8SZF - chains A and B; structure by electron microscopy, 2.80 A resolution.

# Chain A
Protein: Extracellular calcium-sensing receptor
Organism: Homo sapiens
UniProtKB: P41180 (CASR_HUMAN); residue numbers follow UniProt; this construct covers 19-894
Sequence (1101 residues; numbered 9 to 1109; the number before each row is that of its first residue):
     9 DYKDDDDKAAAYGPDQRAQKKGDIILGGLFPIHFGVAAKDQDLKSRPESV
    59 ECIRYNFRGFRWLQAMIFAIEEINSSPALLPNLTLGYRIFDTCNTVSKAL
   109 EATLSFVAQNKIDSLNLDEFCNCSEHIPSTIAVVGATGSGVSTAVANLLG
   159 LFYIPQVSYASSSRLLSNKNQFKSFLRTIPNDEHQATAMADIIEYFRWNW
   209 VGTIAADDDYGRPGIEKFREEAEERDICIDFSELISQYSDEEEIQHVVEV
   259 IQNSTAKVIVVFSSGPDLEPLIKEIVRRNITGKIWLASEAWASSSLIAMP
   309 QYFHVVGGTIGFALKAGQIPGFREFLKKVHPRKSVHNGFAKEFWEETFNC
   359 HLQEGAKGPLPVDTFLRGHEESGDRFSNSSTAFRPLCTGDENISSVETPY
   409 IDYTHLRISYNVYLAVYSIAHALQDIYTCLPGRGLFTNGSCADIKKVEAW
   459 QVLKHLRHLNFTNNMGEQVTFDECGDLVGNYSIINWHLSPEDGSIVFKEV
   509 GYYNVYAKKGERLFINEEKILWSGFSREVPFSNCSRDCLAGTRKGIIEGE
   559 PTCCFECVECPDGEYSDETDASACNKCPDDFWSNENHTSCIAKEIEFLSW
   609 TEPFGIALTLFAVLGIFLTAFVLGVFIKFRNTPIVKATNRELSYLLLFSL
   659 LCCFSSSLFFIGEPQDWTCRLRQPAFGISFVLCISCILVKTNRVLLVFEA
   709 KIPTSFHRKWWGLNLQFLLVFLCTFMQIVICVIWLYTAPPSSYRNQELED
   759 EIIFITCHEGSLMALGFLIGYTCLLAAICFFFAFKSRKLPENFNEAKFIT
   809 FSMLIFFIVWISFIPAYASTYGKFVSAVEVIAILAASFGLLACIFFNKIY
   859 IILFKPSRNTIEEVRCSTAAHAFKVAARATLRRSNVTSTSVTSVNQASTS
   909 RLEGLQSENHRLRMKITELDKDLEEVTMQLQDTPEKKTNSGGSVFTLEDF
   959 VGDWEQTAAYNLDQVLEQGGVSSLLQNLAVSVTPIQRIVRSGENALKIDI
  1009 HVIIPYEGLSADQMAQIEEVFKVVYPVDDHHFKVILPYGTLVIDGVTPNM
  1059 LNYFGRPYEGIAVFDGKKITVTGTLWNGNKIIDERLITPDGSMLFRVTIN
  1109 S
Disordered / not traced: 9-19, 124-133, 363-390, 704-721, 875-1109
Differences from the reference sequence: expression tag (9-18, 895-1109)
Disulfides: Cys60-Cys101, Cys236-Cys561, Cys358-Cys395, Cys437-Cys449, Cys542-Cys562, Cys546-Cys565, Cys568-Cys582, Cys585-Cys598, Cys677-Cys765
Covalent attachments: N-acetylglucosamine (NAG) linked to Asn261, Asn468, Asn488, Asn541
Bound ions: Ca2+ site 1: Ser84, Leu87, Leu88; Ca2+ site 2: Asp234 (shared with Gly557(B) of chain B); Ca2+ site 3 near Gly557 (its only coordinating residue here)
Small-molecule neighbours:
  - tryptophan (TRP): Arg66, Trp70, Thr145, Gly146, Ser147, Ala168, Ser169, Ser170, Tyr218, Glu297, Ala298, Ile416
  - YP4 (N-[(1R)-1-(naphthalen-1-yl)ethyl]-3-[3-(trifluoromethyl)phenyl]propan-1-amine): Phe668, Gln681, Phe684, Gly685, Leu776, Ile777, Thr780, Phe814, Trp818, Ile822, Tyr825, Glu837, Ile841
UniProt features mapped onto this chain:
  - region: Phe637 to Arg648 (Intracellular loop 1 (ICL1)), Thr699 to Asn722 (Intracellular loop 2 (ICL2)), Phe790 to Lys805 (Intracellular loop 3 (ICL3)), Arg890 to Val894 (Arginine-rich retention motif)
  - binding site (phosphate): Arg66 to Trp70, Arg415 to Ser417
  - binding site (Ca(2+)): Ile81, Ser84, Leu87, Leu88, Thr100, Thr145, Ser170, Pro188, Asp190, Glu231, Asp234, Glu297, Tyr489, Gly557
  - binding site (L-tryptophan): Ser147, Ala168, Ser170, Glu297
  - binding site (spermine): Asp238, Ser240
  - site: Cys482 (Important for ability of agonist AMG 416 to activate G-protein-coupled receptor activity)
  - modified residue: Thr888 (Phosphothreonine), Ser892 (Phosphoserine)
  - glycosylation (N-linked (GlcNAc...) asparagine): Asn90, Asn130, Asn261, Asn287, Asn386, Asn400, Asn446, Asn468, Asn488, Asn541, Asn594

# Chain B
Protein: Extracellular calcium-sensing receptor
Organism: Homo sapiens
UniProtKB: P41180 (CASR_HUMAN); residue numbers follow UniProt; this construct covers 19-894
Sequence (959 residues; numbered -13 to 945; the number before each row is that of its first residue; numbers below 1 keep their minus sign (Trp-13 is residue -13)):
   -13 WSHPQFEKGGGSGGGSGGSAWSHPQFEKGSAAAYGPDQRAQKKGDIILGG
    37 LFPIHFGVAAKDQDLKSRPESVECIRYNFRGFRWLQAMIFAIEEINSSPA
    87 LLPNLTLGYRIFDTCNTVSKALEATLSFVAQNKIDSLNLDEFCNCSEHIP
   137 STIAVVGATGSGVSTAVANLLGLFYIPQVSYASSSRLLSNKNQFKSFLRT
   187 IPNDEHQATAMADIIEYFRWNWVGTIAADDDYGRPGIEKFREEAEERDIC
   237 IDFSELISQYSDEEEIQHVVEVIQNSTAKVIVVFSSGPDLEPLIKEIVRR
   287 NITGKIWLASEAWASSSLIAMPQYFHVVGGTIGFALKAGQIPGFREFLKK
   337 VHPRKSVHNGFAKEFWEETFNCHLQEGAKGPLPVDTFLRGHEESGDRFSN
   387 SSTAFRPLCTGDENISSVETPYIDYTHLRISYNVYLAVYSIAHALQDIYT
   437 CLPGRGLFTNGSCADIKKVEAWQVLKHLRHLNFTNNMGEQVTFDECGDLV
   487 GNYSIINWHLSPEDGSIVFKEVGYYNVYAKKGERLFINEEKILWSGFSRE
   537 VPFSNCSRDCLAGTRKGIIEGEPTCCFECVECPDGEYSDETDASACNKCP
   587 DDFWSNENHTSCIAKEIEFLSWTEPFGIALTLFAVLGIFLTAFVLGVFIK
   637 FRNTPIVKATNRELSYLLLFSLLCCFSSSLFFIGEPQDWTCRLRQPAFGI
   687 SFVLCISCILVKTNRVLLVFEAKIPTSFHRKWWGLNLQFLLVFLCTFMQI
   737 VICVIWLYTAPPSSYRNQELEDEIIFITCHEGSLMALGFLIGYTCLLAAI
   787 CFFFAFKSRKLPENFNEAKFITFSMLIFFIVWISFIPAYASTYGKFVSAV
   837 EVIAILAASFGLLACIFFNKIYIILFKPSRNTIEEVRCSTAAHAFKVAAR
   887 ATLRRSNVTGSSTNNNEEEKSRLLEKENRELEKIIAEKEERVSELRHQLQ
   937 SRQQLKKTN
Disordered / not traced: -13 to 19, 124-133, 364-391, 702-719, 877-945
Differences from the reference sequence: expression tag (-13 to 18, 895-945)
Disulfides: Cys60-Cys101, Cys236-Cys561, Cys358-Cys395, Cys437-Cys449, Cys542-Cys562, Cys546-Cys565, Cys568-Cys582, Cys585-Cys598, Cys677-Cys765
Covalent attachments: N-acetylglucosamine (NAG) linked to Asn261, Asn468, Asn488, Asn541
Bound ions: Ca2+ site 1: Ser84, Leu88; Ca2+ site 2: Gly557 (shared with Asp234(A) of chain A)
Small-molecule neighbours:
  - spermine (SPM): Asp238, Phe239, Ser240, Glu241, Val258, Ser262
  - tryptophan (TRP): Arg66, Trp70, Thr145, Gly146, Ser147, Ala168, Ser169, Ser170, Tyr218, Glu297, Ala298, Ile416
  - YP4 (N-[(1R)-1-(naphthalen-1-yl)ethyl]-3-[3-(trifluoromethyl)phenyl]propan-1-amine): Phe668, Gln681, Phe684, Gly685, Leu770, Leu773, Gly774, Ile777, Thr780, Phe814, Trp818, Tyr825, Glu837, Ile841
UniProt features mapped onto this chain:
  - region: Phe637 to Arg648 (Intracellular loop 1 (ICL1)), Thr699 to Asn722 (Intracellular loop 2 (ICL2)), Phe790 to Lys805 (Intracellular loop 3 (ICL3)), Arg890 to Val894 (Arginine-rich retention motif)
  - binding site (phosphate): Arg66 to Trp70, Arg415 to Ser417
  - binding site (Ca(2+)): Ile81, Ser84, Leu87, Leu88, Thr100, Thr145, Ser170, Pro188, Asp190, Glu231, Asp234, Glu297, Tyr489, Gly557
  - binding site (L-tryptophan): Ser147, Ala168, Ser170, Glu297
  - binding site (spermine): Asp238, Ser240
  - site: Cys482 (Important for ability of agonist AMG 416 to activate G-protein-coupled receptor activity)
  - modified residue: Thr888 (Phosphothreonine), Ser892 (Phosphoserine)
  - glycosylation (N-linked (GlcNAc...) asparagine): Asn90, Asn130, Asn261, Asn287, Asn386, Asn400, Asn446, Asn468, Asn488, Asn541, Asn594

# How chain A and chain B interact
Residue-residue contacts (69):
  Tyr20(A) - Leu123(B)  hydrophobic
  Gly21(A) - Leu123(B)
  Gln49(A) - Tyr161(B)  hydrogen bond
  Gln49(A) - Arg465(B)
  Leu51(A) - Phe444(B)
  Leu51(A) - Trp458(B)
  Leu51(A) - Leu461(B)  hydrophobic
  Leu51(A) - Lys462(B)
  Lys52(A) - Leu443(B)
  Lys52(A) - Phe444(B)  hydrogen bond (side chain-backbone)
  Lys52(A) - Thr445(B)
  Lys52(A) - Trp458(B)
  Ser53(A) - Trp458(B)
  Arg54(A) - Glu456(B)  salt bridge
  Arg54(A) - Trp458(B)
  Pro55(A) - Tyr161(B)  hydrophobic
  Val104(A) - Asn155(B)
  Ser105(A) - Leu159(B)
  Leu108(A) - Asn155(B)
  Glu109(A) - Leu159(B)
  Leu112(A) - Lys119(B)
  Leu112(A) - Leu123(B)
  Lys119(A) - Leu112(B)
  Lys119(A) - Lys119(B)
  Leu123(A) - Tyr20(B)
  Asn155(A) - Val104(B)
  Asn155(A) - Leu108(B)
  Leu159(A) - Ser105(B)
  Leu159(A) - Leu108(B)  hydrophobic
  Leu159(A) - Glu109(B)
  Tyr161(A) - Gln49(B)  hydrogen bond
  Tyr161(A) - Pro55(B)  hydrophobic
  Arg172(A) - Asp215(B)  salt bridge
  Arg172(A) - Leu242(B)
  Leu173(A) - Arg220(B)
  Asp215(A) - Arg172(B)  salt bridge
  Arg220(A) - Leu173(B)
  Glu224(A) - Glu224(B)
  Leu443(A) - Lys52(B)
  Phe444(A) - Lys52(B)
  Thr445(A) - Lys52(B)
  Glu456(A) - Arg54(B)  salt bridge
  Trp458(A) - Leu51(B)
  Trp458(A) - Ser53(B)
  Trp458(A) - Arg54(B)
  Leu461(A) - Leu51(B)  hydrophobic
  Lys462(A) - Asp50(B)  salt bridge
  Lys462(A) - Leu51(B)
  Arg465(A) - Leu51(B)
  Arg551(A) - Arg551(B)
  Lys552(A) - Ile554(B)
  Lys552(A) - Glu556(B)  salt bridge
  Gly553(A) - Ile554(B)
  Ile554(A) - Lys552(B)
  Ile554(A) - Ile554(B)  hydrophobic
  Ile554(A) - Ser580(B)
  Glu556(A) - Asp578(B)
  Glu556(A) - Ser580(B)
  Glu558(A) - Thr560(B)
  Pro559(A) - Thr560(B)
  Thr560(A) - Glu558(B)
  Thr560(A) - Pro559(B)
  Thr560(A) - Thr560(B)
  Ser580(A) - Glu556(B)
  Ser820(A) - Ser820(B)  hydrogen bond (backbone-side chain)
  Pro823(A) - Ser820(B)
  Ala824(A) - Pro823(B)  hydrophobic
  Ser827(A) - Ser827(B)  hydrogen bond
  Ser827(A) - Thr828(B)
Other interface residues (no listed pair), chain A (58 interface residues in all): Ser113, Ala152, Leu156, Phe160, Asn178, Gln179, Arg227, Asp234, Ser240, Leu242, Tyr246, Gly557, Asp578, Thr828
Other interface residues (no listed pair), chain B (58 interface residues in all): Gly21, Ala152, Leu156, Asn178, Gln179, Arg227, Asp234, Ser240, Tyr246, Gly553, Gly557, Phe821, Ala824

# In short
The chain A/chain B interface involves 58 residues from each chain; the contacts include 5 hydrogen bonds and
6 salt bridges. Among the polar pairs are Arg54(A)-Glu456(B), Arg172(A)-Asp215(B) and Asp215(A)-Arg172(B).
Ligands of chain A: tryptophan and compound YP4.
Here chain A is Extracellular calcium-sensing receptor and chain B is Extracellular calcium-sensing receptor,
both from Homo sapiens. Entry 8SZF (Cryo-EM structure of cinacalcet-bound active-state human calcium-sensing
receptor CaSR in lipid nanodiscs) was determined by electron microscopy together with 8SZG, 8SZH and 8SZI from
the same study.
